5ZWH - chains A and C; structure by X-ray diffraction, 2.38 A resolution.

== Chain A ==
Molecule: Vitamin D3 receptor
Organism: Rattus norvegicus
Notes: engineered mutation(s): 165-211 deletion
Reference sequence: P13053 (VDR_RAT); residue numbers follow UniProt; this construct covers 116-158, 206-423
Sequence (271 residues; numbered 106 to 423; 47 numbers in that range are skipped by the numbering (no residue carries them; nothing is unmodelled there); the number before each row is that of its first residue):
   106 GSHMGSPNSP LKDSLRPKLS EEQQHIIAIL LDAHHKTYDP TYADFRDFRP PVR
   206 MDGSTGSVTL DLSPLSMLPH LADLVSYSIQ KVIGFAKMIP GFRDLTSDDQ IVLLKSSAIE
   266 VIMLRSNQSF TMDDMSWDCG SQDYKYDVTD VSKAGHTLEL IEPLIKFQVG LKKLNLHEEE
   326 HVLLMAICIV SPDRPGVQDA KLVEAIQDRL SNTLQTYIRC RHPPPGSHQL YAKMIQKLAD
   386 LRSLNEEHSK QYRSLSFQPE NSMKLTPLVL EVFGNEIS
Not modelled in the structure: 106-122, 206-219, 421-423
Sequence notes: expression tag (106-115)
Curated features (UniProtKB/Swiss-Prot):
  - region: Lys-242 to Lys-260 (Interaction with coactivator LXXLL motif)
  - motif: Pro-412 to Asn-420 (9aaTAD)
  - binding site (calcitriol): Tyr-143, Ser-233, Arg-270, Ser-274, His-301, His-393
Glycans and other covalent adducts: compound 9KX linked to His-301
Ligand contacts: 9KX / 9N9: Tyr-143, Tyr-147, Phe-150, Leu-223, Leu-226, Ala-227, Leu-229, Val-230, Ser-233, Ile-264, Ile-267, Met-268, Arg-270, Ser-271, Ser-274, Trp-282, Cys-284, Tyr-291, Val-296, Ala-299, Leu-305, Leu-309, His-393, Tyr-397, Leu-400

== Chain C ==
Molecule: 13-meric peptide from DRIP205 NR2 BOX peptide
Organism: Homo sapiens
Sequence (13 residues; row label = number of the first residue in the row):
   625 KNHPMLMNLL KDN
Not modelled in the structure: 636-637

== Interface between chain A and chain C ==
Contacting residue pairs - 20 pairs, chain A then chain C:
  Ile-238(A) / Leu-630(C)  hydrophobic
  Ile-238(A) / Leu-633(C)
  Lys-242(A) / Leu-633(C)  hydrogen bond (side chain-backbone)
  Lys-242(A) / Leu-634(C)  hydrogen bond (side chain-backbone)
  Lys-242(A) / Lys-635(C)
  Phe-247(A) / Leu-634(C)  hydrophobic
  Gln-255(A) / Leu-634(C)
  Ile-256(A) / Leu-630(C)  hydrophobic
  Ile-256(A) / Met-631(C)  hydrophobic
  Ile-256(A) / Leu-634(C)  hydrophobic
  Leu-259(A) / Leu-630(C)  hydrophobic
  Leu-259(A) / Leu-634(C)  hydrophobic
  Lys-260(A) / His-627(C)  hydrogen bond
  Pro-412(A) / Met-629(C)  hydrophobic
  Leu-413(A) / Met-629(C)
  Glu-416(A) / His-627(C)  hydrogen bond (backbone-side chain)
  Glu-416(A) / Pro-628(C)
  Glu-416(A) / Met-629(C)  hydrogen bond (side chain-backbone)
  Glu-416(A) / Leu-630(C)  hydrogen bond (side chain-backbone)
  Asn-420(A) / His-627(C)
Also at the interface, not in a pair above, chain A (14 interface residues in all): Gln-235, Ser-252, Val-417
Also at the interface, not in a pair above, chain C (9 interface residues in all): Asn-626

== In short ==
14 residues of chain A and 9 residues of chain C are in contact, with 6 hydrogen bonds. Polar pairs include
Lys-242(A)/Leu-633(C), Lys-242(A)/Leu-634(C) and Lys-260(A)/His-627(C). Ligands of chain A: 9KX / 9N9. From
UniProt: 6 calcitriol-binding residues on chain A.
Here chain A is Vitamin D3 receptor (Rattus norvegicus) and chain C is 13-meric peptide from DRIP205 NR2 BOX
peptide (Homo sapiens). Entry 5ZWH (Covalent bond formation between histidine of Vitamin D receptor (VDR) and
a full agonist having an ...) was determined by X-ray diffraction together with 5ZWE, 5ZWF and 5ZWI from the
same study.
